PDB entry 3WHR | X-ray diffraction, 1.58 A resolution | chains A and B

[Chain A]
Name: Gamma-glutamyltranspeptidase large chain
From: Bacillus subtilis
Notes: EC 2.3.2.2, 3.4.19.13
UniProtKB: P54422 (GGT_BACSU); residue numbers follow UniProt; this construct covers 1-402
Sequence (418 residues; numbered -15 to 402; the number before each row is that of its first residue; numbers below 1 keep their minus sign (Met-15 is residue -15)):
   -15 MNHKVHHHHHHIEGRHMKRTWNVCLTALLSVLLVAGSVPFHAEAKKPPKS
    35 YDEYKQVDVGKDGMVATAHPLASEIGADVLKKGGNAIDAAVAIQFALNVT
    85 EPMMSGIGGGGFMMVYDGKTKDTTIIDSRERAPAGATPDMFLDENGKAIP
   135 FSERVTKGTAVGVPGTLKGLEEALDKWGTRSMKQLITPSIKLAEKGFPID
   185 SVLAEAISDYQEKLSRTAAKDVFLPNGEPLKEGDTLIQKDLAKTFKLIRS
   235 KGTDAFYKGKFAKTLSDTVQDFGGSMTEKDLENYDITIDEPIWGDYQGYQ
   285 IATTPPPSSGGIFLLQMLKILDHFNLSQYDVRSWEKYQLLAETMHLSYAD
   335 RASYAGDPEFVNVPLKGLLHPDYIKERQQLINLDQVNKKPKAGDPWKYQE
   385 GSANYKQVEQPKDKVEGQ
Not modelled in the structure: -15 to 36, 396-402
Sequence notes: expression tag (-15 to 0)
Swiss-Prot annotation at these positions:
  - binding site (L-glutamate): Arg113

[Chain B]
Name: Gamma-glutamyltranspeptidase small chain
From: Bacillus subtilis
Notes: EC 2.3.2.2, 3.4.19.13
UniProtKB: P54422 (GGT_BACSU); residue numbers follow UniProt; this construct covers 403-587
Sequence (185 residues; numbered 403 to 587; the number before each row is that of its first residue):
   403 TTHFTVADRWGNVVSYTTTIEQLFGTGIMVPDYGVILNNELTDFDAIPGG
   453 ANEVQPNKRPLSSMTPTILFKDDKPVLTVGSPGGATIISSVLQTILYHIE
   503 YGMELKAAVEEPRIYTNSMSSYRYEDGVPKDVLSKLNGMGHKFGTSPVDI
   553 GNVQSISIDHENGTFKGVADSSRNGAAIGINLKRK
Not modelled in the structure: 586-587
Swiss-Prot annotation at these positions:
  - active site: Thr403 (Nucleophile)
  - binding site (L-glutamate): Thr421, Glu423, Glu442, Asp445, Ser464, Ser465, Gly485, Gly486

[Interface between chain A and chain B]
Residue-residue contacts - 394 pairs, chain A then chain B:
  Tyr38(A) - Ala578(B)  hydrophobic
  Tyr38(A) - Ile580(B)  hydrophobic
  Lys39(A) - Ala578(B)
  Lys39(A) - Ala579(B)  hydrogen bond (backbone-backbone)
  Gln40(A) - Lys508(B)  hydrogen bond
  Gln40(A) - Gly569(B)
  Gln40(A) - Val570(B)
  Gln40(A) - Ala571(B)  hydrogen bond (backbone-backbone)
  Gln40(A) - Asp572(B)  hydrogen bond (side chain-backbone)
  Gln40(A) - Ser573(B)
  Gln40(A) - Arg575(B)  hydrogen bond (side chain-backbone)
  Gln40(A) - Asn576(B)
  Gln40(A) - Gly577(B)  hydrogen bond (side chain-backbone)
  Val41(A) - Lys508(B)
  Val41(A) - Lys568(B)
  Val41(A) - Gly569(B)
  Asp42(A) - Lys568(B)
  Asp42(A) - Gly569(B)  hydrogen bond (backbone-backbone)
  Asp42(A) - Ala579(B)
  Asp42(A) - Ile580(B)
  Asp42(A) - Gly581(B)  hydrogen bond (side chain-backbone)
  Val43(A) - Phe567(B)
  Val43(A) - Gly581(B)
  Gly44(A) - Thr566(B)
  Gly44(A) - Phe567(B)  hydrogen bond (backbone-backbone)
  Gly44(A) - Ile582(B)
  Gly44(A) - Asn583(B)
  Lys45(A) - Asn564(B)
  Lys45(A) - Gly565(B)  hydrogen bond (side chain-backbone)
  Lys45(A) - Phe567(B)
  Lys45(A) - Ile582(B)  hydrogen bond (backbone-backbone)
  Lys45(A) - Asn583(B)  hydrogen bond (backbone-side chain)
  Asp46(A) - Asp410(B)
  Asp46(A) - Arg411(B)  hydrogen bond (backbone-backbone)
  Asp46(A) - Phe567(B)
  Asp46(A) - Ile582(B)  hydrogen bond (backbone-backbone)
  Asp46(A) - Asn583(B)
  Asp46(A) - Leu584(B)  hydrogen bond (side chain-backbone)
  Gly47(A) - Ala409(B)
  Gly47(A) - Phe567(B)
  Gly47(A) - Gly581(B)
  Gly47(A) - Ile582(B)  hydrogen bond (backbone-backbone)
  Met48(A) - Val408(B)
  Met48(A) - Ala409(B)  hydrogen bond (backbone-backbone)
  Met48(A) - Ile558(B)
  Met48(A) - Phe567(B)
  Met48(A) - Lys568(B)
  Met48(A) - Gly569(B)
  Met48(A) - Ile580(B)
  Met48(A) - Gly581(B)
  Val49(A) - Thr407(B)
  Val49(A) - Val408(B)  hydrophobic
  Val49(A) - Ala578(B)
  Val49(A) - Ala579(B)
  Val49(A) - Ile580(B)  hydrogen bond (backbone-backbone)
  Ala50(A) - Phe406(B)
  Ala50(A) - Thr407(B)  hydrogen bond (backbone-backbone)
  Ala50(A) - Gln556(B)
  Ala50(A) - Val570(B)
  Ala50(A) - Ala578(B)
  Thr51(A) - Phe406(B)
  Thr51(A) - Gln556(B)
  Thr51(A) - Gly577(B)
  Thr51(A) - Ala578(B)  hydrogen bond (backbone-backbone)
  Ala52(A) - Thr404(B)
  Ala52(A) - Asn554(B)
  Ala52(A) - Asn576(B)
  Ala52(A) - Gly577(B)  hydrogen bond (backbone-backbone)
  Pro54(A) - Asn576(B)
  Pro54(A) - Ala578(B)  hydrophobic
  Ser57(A) - Ala578(B)  hydrogen bond (side chain-backbone)
  Ser57(A) - Ile580(B)
  Glu58(A) - Ile580(B)
  Ala61(A) - Ile580(B)  hydrophobic
  Ala61(A) - Ile582(B)  hydrophobic
  Leu64(A) - Val408(B)  hydrophobic
  Leu64(A) - Ala409(B)
  Leu64(A) - Ile582(B)  hydrophobic
  Lys65(A) - Leu584(B)
  Gly67(A) - Trp412(B)
  Gly68(A) - Trp412(B)
  Asn69(A) - Asp410(B)
  Asn69(A) - Trp412(B)
  Ala70(A) - Val408(B)  hydrophobic
  Ala70(A) - Asp410(B)  hydrogen bond (backbone-side chain)
  Ala70(A) - Asn414(B)
  Ala70(A) - Val416(B)
  Ile71(A) - Asn414(B)
  Ala74(A) - Phe406(B)
  Ala74(A) - Val416(B)  hydrophobic
  Ile77(A) - Phe406(B)  hydrophobic
  Ile77(A) - Val408(B)  hydrophobic
  Gln78(A) - Tyr418(B)
  Gln78(A) - Thr420(B)  hydrogen bond
  Leu81(A) - Thr404(B)
  Leu81(A) - Phe406(B)  hydrophobic
  Glu85(A) - Thr404(B)  hydrogen bond
  Glu85(A) - Arg575(B)  salt bridge
  Pro86(A) - Ile422(B)
  Pro86(A) - Ile438(B)
  Met87(A) - Ile422(B)
  Met87(A) - Gln424(B)
  Met87(A) - Leu425(B)
  Met87(A) - Phe426(B)  hydrogen bond (backbone-backbone)
  Met88(A) - Thr403(B)  hydrogen bond (backbone-backbone)
  Met88(A) - Thr404(B)
  Met88(A) - Thr420(B)
  Met88(A) - Thr421(B)
  Met88(A) - Ile422(B)  hydrogen bond (backbone-backbone)
  Met88(A) - Leu425(B)  hydrophobic
  Met88(A) - Arg575(B)
  Ser89(A) - Thr404(B)
  Ser89(A) - Thr420(B)
  Ser89(A) - Thr421(B)
  Ile91(A) - Val437(B)  hydrophobic
  Gly92(A) - Ile422(B)
  Gly92(A) - Val437(B)
  Gly92(A) - Ile438(B)
  Gly92(A) - Asn440(B)  hydrogen bond (backbone-side chain)
  Gly93(A) - Thr421(B)
  Gly93(A) - Ile422(B)
  Gly94(A) - Thr420(B)
  Gly94(A) - Thr421(B)  hydrogen bond (backbone-backbone)
  Gly95(A) - Thr419(B)
  Gly95(A) - Thr420(B)
  Phe96(A) - Ser417(B)
  Phe96(A) - Tyr418(B)
  Phe96(A) - Thr419(B)  hydrogen bond (backbone-backbone)
  Phe96(A) - Ser464(B)
  Phe96(A) - Met466(B)  hydrophobic
  Phe96(A) - Pro468(B)
  Met97(A) - Ser417(B)
  Met97(A) - Tyr418(B)  hydrophobic
  Met98(A) - Val415(B)
  Met98(A) - Val416(B)
  Met98(A) - Ser417(B)  hydrogen bond (backbone-backbone)
  Met98(A) - Pro468(B)
  Met98(A) - Ile470(B)  hydrophobic
  Val99(A) - Val415(B)
  Tyr100(A) - Gly413(B)
  Tyr100(A) - Asn414(B)
  Tyr100(A) - Val415(B)  hydrogen bond (backbone-backbone)
  Tyr100(A) - Phe472(B)  hydrophobic
  Tyr100(A) - Pro477(B)  hydrophobic
  Asp101(A) - Asn414(B)
  Gly102(A) - Trp412(B)
  Gly102(A) - Gly413(B)
  Gly102(A) - Asn414(B)
  Thr107(A) - Phe472(B)
  Asp111(A) - Arg461(B)  salt bridge
  Arg113(A) - Glu442(B)  salt bridge
  Arg113(A) - Asp445(B)  salt bridge
  Arg113(A) - Arg461(B)
  Arg113(A) - Pro462(B)  hydrogen bond (side chain-backbone)
  Arg113(A) - Leu463(B)  hydrogen bond (side chain-backbone)
  Arg113(A) - Ser464(B)
  Arg113(A) - Met466(B)
  Glu114(A) - Asn440(B)
  Glu114(A) - Glu442(B)
  Glu114(A) - Arg461(B)
  Glu114(A) - Pro462(B)
  Arg115(A) - Asn459(B)  hydrogen bond (side chain-backbone)
  Arg115(A) - Lys460(B)
  Arg115(A) - Arg461(B)
  Ala116(A) - Leu443(B)  hydrophobic
  Ala116(A) - Gln457(B)
  Ala116(A) - Asn459(B)  hydrogen bond (backbone-backbone)
  Ala116(A) - Lys460(B)  hydrogen bond (backbone-backbone)
  Pro117(A) - Leu443(B)
  Pro117(A) - Pro458(B)
  Pro117(A) - Asn459(B)
  Ala118(A) - Pro458(B)
  Ala120(A) - Pro458(B)
  Thr121(A) - Val456(B)
  Pro122(A) - Pro450(B)
  Pro122(A) - Val456(B)
  Pro122(A) - Gln457(B)
  Met124(A) - Leu443(B)  hydrophobic
  Met124(A) - Val456(B)  hydrophobic
  Phe125(A) - Leu443(B)
  Phe125(A) - Thr444(B)
  Phe125(A) - Val456(B)  hydrophobic
  Leu126(A) - Ala448(B)
  Leu126(A) - Ile449(B)  hydrophobic
  Leu126(A) - Pro450(B)
  Gly130(A) - Ile449(B)
  Ala132(A) - Ala448(B)  hydrophobic
  Phe135(A) - Gln424(B)
  Phe135(A) - Thr444(B)
  Arg138(A) - Thr444(B)
  Arg138(A) - Ala448(B)
  Val139(A) - Gln424(B)
  Val139(A) - Thr428(B)
  Val139(A) - Asn441(B)
  Val139(A) - Thr444(B)
  Thr140(A) - Thr428(B)
  Thr140(A) - Ile430(B)
  Lys141(A) - Thr428(B)
  Thr143(A) - Leu443(B)
  Ala144(A) - Asn440(B)
  Ala144(A) - Asn441(B)
  Ala144(A) - Glu442(B)  hydrogen bond (backbone-backbone)
  Ala144(A) - Leu443(B)  hydrogen bond (backbone-backbone)
  Ala144(A) - Thr444(B)
  Val145(A) - Thr428(B)
  Val145(A) - Asn440(B)
  Val145(A) - Leu443(B)
  Gly146(A) - Asn440(B)  hydrogen bond (backbone-side chain)
  Gly146(A) - Leu443(B)
  Thr150(A) - Thr420(B)
  Leu154(A) - Tyr418(B)
  Asp184(A) - Asn576(B)
  Ser185(A) - Asn576(B)  hydrogen bond
  Val186(A) - Asn576(B)
  Ala190(A) - Leu425(B)  hydrophobic
  Ala190(A) - Phe426(B)
  Ile191(A) - Phe426(B)  hydrophobic
  Tyr194(A) - Leu425(B)  hydrophobic
  Tyr194(A) - Phe426(B)  hydrophobic
  Lys197(A) - Gln424(B)
  Lys197(A) - Leu425(B)  hydrogen bond (side chain-backbone)
  Lys197(A) - Gly427(B)  hydrogen bond (side chain-backbone)
  Lys197(A) - Thr428(B)
  Lys197(A) - Gly429(B)
  Leu198(A) - Phe426(B)  hydrophobic
  Arg200(A) - Thr428(B)  hydrogen bond (side chain-backbone)
  Arg200(A) - Gly429(B)
  Arg200(A) - Ile430(B)
  Thr201(A) - Gly429(B)  hydrogen bond (side chain-backbone)
  Thr201(A) - Ile430(B)
  Thr201(A) - Met431(B)
  Ala202(A) - Met431(B)
  Ala203(A) - Gly429(B)
  Ala203(A) - Met431(B)
  Val206(A) - Met431(B)  hydrophobic
  Phe207(A) - Phe426(B)  hydrophobic
  Phe207(A) - Met431(B)  hydrophobic
  Phe207(A) - Ile438(B)  hydrophobic
  Asp224(A) - Asp434(B)
  Asp224(A) - Tyr435(B)
  Asp224(A) - Gly436(B)
  Leu225(A) - Tyr435(B)  hydrogen bond (backbone-backbone)
  Leu225(A) - Gly436(B)
  Leu225(A) - Val437(B)  hydrophobic
  Lys227(A) - Asp434(B)  hydrogen bond (side chain-backbone)
  Lys227(A) - Tyr435(B)
  Thr228(A) - Tyr435(B)  hydrogen bond (side chain-backbone)
  Leu231(A) - Tyr435(B)  hydrophobic
  Lys244(A) - Tyr435(B)
  Phe245(A) - Tyr435(B)  hydrophobic
  Phe245(A) - Val437(B)  hydrophobic
  Thr248(A) - Val432(B)
  Thr248(A) - Pro433(B)
  Thr248(A) - Tyr435(B)
  Leu249(A) - Leu439(B)  hydrophobic
  Thr252(A) - Ile430(B)
  Thr252(A) - Pro433(B)
  Val253(A) - Leu439(B)  hydrophobic
  Phe256(A) - Ile430(B)  hydrophobic
  Thr271(A) - Arg461(B)
  Trp277(A) - Phe472(B)  hydrophobic
  Tyr280(A) - Ile497(B)  hydrophobic
  Tyr280(A) - Leu498(B)
  Tyr280(A) - Ile501(B)  hydrophobic
  Tyr280(A) - Glu502(B)
  Gln281(A) - Ile501(B)
  Gly282(A) - Lys473(B)  hydrogen bond (backbone-side chain)
  Tyr283(A) - Phe472(B)
  Tyr283(A) - Val478(B)  hydrophobic
  Tyr283(A) - Ile501(B)
  Gln284(A) - Ile470(B)
  Gln284(A) - Leu471(B)
  Gln284(A) - Phe472(B)  hydrogen bond (backbone-backbone)
  Ile285(A) - Thr469(B)
  Ile285(A) - Ile470(B)
  Ile285(A) - Leu471(B)  hydrophobic
  Ala286(A) - Thr469(B)
  Ala286(A) - Ile470(B)  hydrogen bond (backbone-backbone)
  Ala286(A) - Phe472(B)  hydrophobic
  Thr287(A) - Thr467(B)
  Thr287(A) - Pro468(B)
  Thr287(A) - Thr469(B)  hydrogen bond
  Thr288(A) - Met466(B)
  Thr288(A) - Pro468(B)  hydrogen bond (side chain-backbone)
  Pro291(A) - Arg461(B)
  Pro291(A) - Leu463(B)
  Pro291(A) - Ser464(B)  hydrogen bond (backbone-backbone)
  Ser292(A) - Ser464(B)  hydrogen bond (side chain-backbone)
  Ser292(A) - Ser465(B)
  Ser292(A) - Met466(B)  hydrogen bond (side chain-backbone)
  Ser293(A) - Leu463(B)
  Ser293(A) - Ser464(B)  hydrogen bond (backbone-backbone)
  Ser293(A) - Ser465(B)
  Ser293(A) - Ile490(B)
  Gly294(A) - Ser465(B)
  Gly294(A) - Met466(B)
  Gly294(A) - Thr467(B)
  Gly294(A) - Ile490(B)
  Phe297(A) - Ile490(B)
  Leu298(A) - Thr467(B)
  Leu298(A) - Thr469(B)
  Leu298(A) - Ile490(B)
  Leu298(A) - Val493(B)  hydrophobic
  Leu298(A) - Leu494(B)  hydrophobic
  Met301(A) - Leu494(B)  hydrophobic
  Leu302(A) - Leu494(B)  hydrophobic
  Asn309(A) - Glu502(B)  hydrogen bond
  Leu310(A) - Leu498(B)  hydrophobic
  Leu310(A) - Glu502(B)  hydrogen bond (backbone-side chain)
  Leu310(A) - Tyr503(B)  hydrogen bond (backbone-side chain)
  Ser311(A) - Glu502(B)  hydrogen bond (backbone-side chain)
  Ser311(A) - Tyr503(B)
  Tyr313(A) - Tyr503(B)  hydrogen bond (backbone-side chain)
  Val315(A) - Tyr499(B)  hydrophobic
  Val315(A) - Tyr503(B)  hydrophobic
  Val315(A) - Glu513(B)
  Arg316(A) - Glu513(B)  salt bridge
  Arg316(A) - Pro514(B)
  Arg316(A) - Gly529(B)
  Arg316(A) - Pro531(B)
  Arg316(A) - Val534(B)
  Trp318(A) - Val534(B)  hydrophobic
  Trp318(A) - Lys537(B)
  Trp318(A) - Leu538(B)
  Lys320(A) - Tyr499(B)  hydrogen bond
  Lys320(A) - Tyr503(B)
  Tyr321(A) - Ile516(B)  hydrophobic
  Tyr321(A) - Val530(B)
  Tyr321(A) - Pro531(B)
  Tyr321(A) - Val534(B)  hydrophobic
  Tyr321(A) - Leu538(B)  hydrophobic
  Gln322(A) - Leu538(B)
  Gln322(A) - His543(B)  hydrogen bond
  Leu324(A) - Gln495(B)
  Leu324(A) - Leu498(B)  hydrophobic
  Leu324(A) - Tyr499(B)
  Ala325(A) - Thr518(B)
  Ala325(A) - His543(B)
  Glu326(A) - His543(B)  salt bridge
  Met328(A) - Ser491(B)
  Met328(A) - Gln495(B)
  Met328(A) - Ile516(B)
  Met328(A) - Tyr517(B)  hydrophobic
  Met328(A) - Thr518(B)
  His329(A) - Thr518(B)  hydrogen bond
  His329(A) - Asn519(B)
  His329(A) - Ser520(B)  hydrogen bond (side chain-backbone)
  His329(A) - Met521(B)
  His329(A) - Tyr524(B)
  Tyr332(A) - Ala487(B)  hydrogen bond (side chain-backbone)
  Tyr332(A) - Ile490(B)
  Tyr332(A) - Ser491(B)  hydrogen bond
  Tyr332(A) - Tyr517(B)
  Tyr332(A) - Thr518(B)
  Tyr332(A) - Asn519(B)
  Arg335(A) - Leu463(B)
  Arg335(A) - Ser465(B)  hydrogen bond
  Arg335(A) - Ile490(B)
  Tyr338(A) - Ala453(B)
  Ala339(A) - Ala453(B)
  Ala339(A) - Asn454(B)
  Ala339(A) - Leu463(B)  hydrophobic
  Gly340(A) - Ala453(B)
  Gly340(A) - Leu463(B)
  Asp341(A) - Lys460(B)
  Asp341(A) - Arg461(B)  salt bridge
  Glu343(A) - Arg461(B)  salt bridge
  Phe344(A) - Pro458(B)
  Phe344(A) - Asn459(B)
  Phe344(A) - Lys460(B)
  Val345(A) - Ala453(B)
  Val345(A) - Lys460(B)
  Leu367(A) - Met541(B)
  Asp368(A) - Met541(B)
  Gln369(A) - Met541(B)
  Val370(A) - Met541(B)
  Val370(A) - His543(B)
  Asn371(A) - Met521(B)
  Lys372(A) - Met521(B)
  Lys372(A) - Met541(B)
  Pro374(A) - Met521(B)
  Tyr389(A) - Gly451(B)
  Tyr389(A) - Gly452(B)
  Tyr389(A) - Ala453(B)
  Lys390(A) - Gly451(B)  hydrogen bond (backbone-backbone)
  Lys390(A) - Gly452(B)
  Val392(A) - Ile449(B)  hydrophobic
  Val392(A) - Pro450(B)
  Val392(A) - Gly451(B)
  Val392(A) - Gly452(B)
  Gln394(A) - Asp447(B)
  Gln394(A) - Ala448(B)
  Gln394(A) - Ile449(B)
  Pro395(A) - Ile449(B)
Interface residues without a listed pair, chain A (168 interface residues in all): His53, Ala73, Gly90, Lys103, Pro148, Leu187, Gly295, Leu305, Asp314, Ser317, Ser337, Pro342, Glu393
Interface residues without a listed pair, chain B (128 interface residues in all): Glu423, Phe446, Asp475, Thr488, Met505, Ser557

[Summary]
168 residues of chain A and 128 residues of chain B are in contact; the contacts include 71 hydrogen bonds and
8 salt bridges. Polar contacts include Glu85(A)-Arg575(B), Asp111(A)-Arg461(B) and Arg113(A)-Glu442(B).
Chain A is Gamma-glutamyltranspeptidase large chain and chain B is Gamma-glutamyltranspeptidase small chain,
both from Bacillus subtilis; the structure, Crystal structure of gamma-glutamyltranspeptidase from Bacillus
subtilis (crystal soaked for 3min. in acivicin soln. ), was determined by X-ray diffraction together with 3WHQ
and 3WHS from the same study.
